Entry 6O7W (electron microscopy, 7.00 A resolution (low resolution: residue-level contacts below are approximate; hydrogen-bond / salt-bridge calls are withheld)); this record covers chains M and N of the 31 polymer chains in the assembly.

# Chain M
Protein: V-type proton ATPase subunit D
Source organism: Saccharomyces cerevisiae (strain ATCC 204508 / S288c)
UniProtKB: P32610 (VATD_YEAST); residue numbers follow UniProt; this construct covers 1-256
Sequence (256 residues; row label = number of the first residue in the row):
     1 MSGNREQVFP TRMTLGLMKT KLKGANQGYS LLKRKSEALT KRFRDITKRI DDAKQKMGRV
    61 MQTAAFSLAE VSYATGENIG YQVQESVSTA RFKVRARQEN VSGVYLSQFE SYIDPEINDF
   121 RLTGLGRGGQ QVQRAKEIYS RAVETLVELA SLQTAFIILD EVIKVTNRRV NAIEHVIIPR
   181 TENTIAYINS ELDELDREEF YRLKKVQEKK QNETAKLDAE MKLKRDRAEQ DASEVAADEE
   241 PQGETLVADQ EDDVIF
Disordered / not traced: 1-7, 218-256

# Chain N
Protein: V-type proton ATPase subunit F
Source organism: Saccharomyces cerevisiae (strain ATCC 204508 / S288c)
UniProtKB: P39111 (VATF_YEAST); residues 1-118 here = UniProt positions 1-118
Sequence (118 residues; numbered 1 to 118; the number before each row is that of its first residue):
     1 MAEKRTLIAV IADEDTTTGL LLAGIGQITP ETQEKNFFVY QEGKTTKEEI TDKFNHFTEE
    61 RDDIAILLIN QHIAENIRAR VDSFTNAFPA ILEIPSKDHP YDPEKDSVLK RVRKLFGE
Disordered / not traced: 1, 117-118

# Chain M / chain N interface
Contacting residue pairs (19):
  Phe43(M) with Phe116(N)
  Gly58(M) with Pro95(N)
  Ser88(M) with Gln27(N); Ile28(N)
  Thr89(M) with Gly26(N); Gln27(N)
  Ala90(M) with Ile25(N); Gly26(N)
  Arg91(M) with Ala23(N); Gly24(N)
  Phe92(M) with Gly24(N); Ile25(N)
  Lys93(M) with Thr6(N)
  Val94(M) with Thr6(N)
  Ala96(M) with Ala2(N)
  Tyr139(M) with Gly19(N); Ala23(N)
  Ser140(M) with Ala23(N)
  Val143(M) with Ala23(N)
Interface residues without a listed pair, chain M (20 interface residues in all): Thr40, Gln55, Gly80, Val87, Lys136, Thr154, Ile157
Interface residues without a listed pair, chain N (18 interface residues in all): Glu3, Arg5, Thr18, Leu22, Ala87, Ala90, Tyr101

# Overview
20 residues of chain M face 18 of chain N across their interface.
Chain M is V-type proton ATPase subunit D and chain N is V-type proton ATPase subunit F, both from
Saccharomyces cerevisiae (strain ATCC 204508 / S288c); the structure, Saccharomyces cerevisiae V-ATPase
Stv1-V1VO State 2, was determined by electron microscopy together with 6O7T, 6O7U, 6O7V and 6O7X from the same
study.
